PDB entry 4E45 | X-ray diffraction, 2.00 A resolution | chains B and E of the 5 polymer chains in the assembly

# Chain B
Protein: Centromere protein X
Organism: Homo sapiens
Reference sequence: A8MT69 (CENPX_HUMAN); residues 1-81 here = UniProt positions 1-81
Chain sequence (83 residues; numbered -1 to 81; the number before each row is that of its first residue; numbers below 1 keep their minus sign (Gly-1 is residue -1)):
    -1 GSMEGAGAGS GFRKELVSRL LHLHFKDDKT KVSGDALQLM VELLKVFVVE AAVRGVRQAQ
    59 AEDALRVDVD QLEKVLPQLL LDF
Not modelled in the structure: -1 to 7
Sequence notes: expression tag (-1 to 0)
Swiss-Prot annotation at these positions:
  - modified residue: Met1 (N-acetylmethionine)

# Chain E
Protein: Fanconi anemia group M protein
Organism: Homo sapiens
Notes: EC 3.6.4.13
Reference sequence: Q8IYD8 (FANCM_HUMAN); residue numbers follow UniProt; this construct covers 667-800
Chain sequence (137 residues; row label = number of the first residue in the row):
   664 GAMDPMRQSS LKKDWFLSEE EFKLWNRLYR LRDSDEIKEI TLPQVQFSSL QNEENKPAQE
   724 STTGIHQLSL SEWRLWQDHP LPTHQVDHSD RCRHFIGLMQ MIEGMRHEEG ECSYELEVES
   784 YLQMEDVTST FIAPRNE
Not modelled in the structure: 664-675, 714-724, 792-800
Sequence notes: expression tag (664-666); conflict Pro668 (Gly in Q8IYD8)

# Interface between chain B and chain E
Residue-residue contacts (39; chain B residue first):
  Gly9(B) - Thr791(E)
  Arg11(B) - Glu788(E)
  Arg11(B) - Asp789(E)
  Arg11(B) - Val790(E)  hydrogen bond (side chain-backbone)
  Arg11(B) - Thr791(E)
  Leu14(B) - Asp789(E)
  Val44(B) - Leu713(E)  hydrophobic
  Val47(B) - Ser712(E)
  Glu48(B) - Gln709(E)
  Glu48(B) - Phe710(E)
  Glu48(B) - Ser711(E)  hydrogen bond (side chain-backbone)
  Glu48(B) - Ser712(E)  hydrogen bond
  Val51(B) - Ser711(E)
  Val51(B) - Ser712(E)
  Arg52(B) - Gln709(E)  hydrogen bond (side chain-backbone)
  Arg52(B) - Phe710(E)
  Arg52(B) - Ser711(E)
  Val67(B) - Ile765(E)  hydrophobic
  Asp68(B) - Arg737(E)  salt bridge
  Asp68(B) - Arg769(E)  salt bridge
  Glu71(B) - Arg737(E)  salt bridge
  Glu71(B) - Met762(E)
  Glu71(B) - Ile765(E)
  Glu71(B) - Arg769(E)  salt bridge
  Lys72(B) - Ser734(E)
  Lys72(B) - Arg737(E)
  Leu74(B) - Phe758(E)  hydrophobic
  Leu74(B) - Leu761(E)  hydrophobic
  Leu74(B) - Met762(E)  hydrophobic
  Pro75(B) - Leu733(E)
  Pro75(B) - Phe758(E)  hydrophobic
  Gln76(B) - Leu733(E)
  Leu78(B) - Arg754(E)
  Leu78(B) - Phe758(E)  hydrophobic
  Leu79(B) - Leu733(E)  hydrophobic
  Leu79(B) - Arg754(E)
  Asp80(B) - Val708(E)
  Asp80(B) - Phe710(E)
  Phe81(B) - Phe710(E)  hydrophobic
Interface residues without a listed pair, chain B (21 interface residues in all): Arg17, Leu70
Interface residues without a listed pair, chain E (22 interface residues in all): Pro706, Met768, Met787

# Overview
Chain B and chain E form an interface of 21 and 22 residues respectively; the contacts include 4 hydrogen
bonds and 4 salt bridges. Polar pairs include Asp68(B)-Arg737(E), Asp68(B)-Arg769(E) and Glu71(B)-Arg737(E).
Here chain B is Centromere protein X and chain E is Fanconi anemia group M protein, both from Homo sapiens.
Entry 4E45 (Crystal structure of the hMHF1/hMHF2 Histone-Fold Tetramer in Complex with Fanconi Anemia
Associated Helicase hFANCM) was determined by X-ray diffraction.
